8G8G - chains E and I of the 11 polymer chains in the assembly; structure by electron microscopy, 3.20 A resolution.

# Chain E
Molecule: Histone H3
Organism: Xenopus laevis
Reference sequence: P84233 (H32_XENLA); residues 1-135 here correspond to UniProt positions 2-136 (UniProt number = residue number + 1)
Chain sequence (135 residues; numbered 1 to 135; the number before each row is that of its first residue):
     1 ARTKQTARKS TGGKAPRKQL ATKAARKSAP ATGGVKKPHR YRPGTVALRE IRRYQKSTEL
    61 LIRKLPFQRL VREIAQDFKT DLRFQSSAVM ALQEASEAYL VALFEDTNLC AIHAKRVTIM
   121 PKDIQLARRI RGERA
Not modelled in the structure: 1-37, 135
Sequence notes: variant Ala102 (Gly103 in P84233)
UniProt features mapped onto this chain:
  - modified residue: Arg2 (Asymmetric dimethylarginine), Thr3 (Phosphothreonine), Lys4 (Allysine), Gln5 (5-glutamyl dopamine), Thr6 (Phosphothreonine), Arg8 (Citrulline), Lys9 (N6,N6,N6-trimethyllysine), Ser10 (ADP-ribosylserine), Thr11 (Phosphothreonine), Lys14 (N6-(2-hydroxyisobutyryl)lysine), Arg17 (Asymmetric dimethylarginine), Lys18 (N6-(2-hydroxyisobutyryl)lysine), Lys23 (N6-(2-hydroxyisobutyryl)lysine), Arg26 (Citrulline), Lys27 (N6,N6,N6-trimethyllysine), Ser28 (ADP-ribosylserine), Lys36 (N6,N6,N6-trimethyllysine), Lys37 (N6-methyllysine), Tyr41 (Phosphotyrosine), Lys56 (N6,N6,N6-trimethyllysine) and 8 more in UniProt
  - lipidation: Cys110 (S-palmitoyl cysteine)

# Chain I
Molecule: Lin28b DNA
Sequence (182 nucleotides; row label = number of the first residue in the row; numbers below 1 keep their minus sign (DA-75 is residue -75)):
   -75 ATGAAGTATG TGTCTTTATT CACAAGCTTG CACAATCCCT GCTGGACAAT TCTGAGTGAT
   -15 GGCAGCTCCC ACCTTTCCTT CTTTCTTCAC TTAGACTACA TTTATTCAGC ATCTGTATTG
    45 TTGGAGTAAG TTCCATGTTA ATACTCACCA CTGAGGATAT GTTAATACCA CTTAACTTAT
   105 GC
Not modelled in the structure: -75 to -74, 101-106

# How chain E and chain I interact
Pairs across the interface - 27 pairs, chain E then chain I:
  His39(E) - DT-67(I)  sugar contact
  His39(E) - DT10(I)  sugar contact
  Arg40(E) - DC9(I)  hydrogen bond to the base
  Arg40(E) - DT10(I)  hydrogen bond to the sugar
  Tyr41(E) - DT-67(I)  sugar contact
  Tyr41(E) - DG-66(I)  sugar contact
  Tyr41(E) - DC9(I)  sugar contact
  Tyr41(E) - DT10(I)  hydrogen bond to the phosphate
  Arg42(E) - DC9(I)  sugar contact
  Pro43(E) - DT8(I)  phosphate contact
  Pro43(E) - DC9(I)  sugar contact
  Gly44(E) - DT8(I)  phosphate contact
  Gly44(E) - DC9(I)  hydrogen bond to the phosphate
  Thr45(E) - DC9(I)  phosphate contact
  Val46(E) - DC9(I)  hydrogen bond to the phosphate
  Val46(E) - DT10(I)  phosphate contact
  Ala47(E) - DC9(I)  hydrogen bond to the phosphate
  Arg49(E) - DG-66(I)  phosphate contact
  Arg49(E) - DT-65(I)  salt bridge to the phosphate
  Arg63(E) - DA17(I)  phosphate contact
  Arg63(E) - DG18(I)  salt bridge to the phosphate
  Lys64(E) - DG18(I)  hydrogen bond to the phosphate
  Leu65(E) - DG18(I)  hydrogen bond to the phosphate
  Pro66(E) - DA17(I)  phosphate contact
  Arg69(E) - DA17(I)  salt bridge to the phosphate
  Arg83(E) - DT26(I)  sugar contact
  Arg83(E) - DT27(I)  sugar contact
Other interface residues (no listed pair), chain E (19 interface residues in all): Lys56, Lys115, Thr118
Other interface residues (no listed pair), chain I (15 interface residues in all): DA-68, DG-64, DT-2, DT-1, DT7

# Overview
Chain E and chain I form an interface of 19 and 15 residues respectively; the contacts include 8 hydrogen
bonds and 3 salt bridges. Polar pairs include Arg40(E)-DC9(I), Arg40(E)-DT10(I) and Tyr41(E)-DT10(I).
Here chain E is Histone H3 (Xenopus laevis) and chain I is Lin28b DNA. Entry 8G8G (Interaction of H3 tail in
LIN28B nucleosome with Oct4) was determined by electron microscopy (same publication as 8G87, 8G88, 8G8B and
8G8E).
